2G8A - chain A; structure by X-ray diffraction, 2.40 A resolution.

Chain A:
Molecule: thymidylate synthase
Source organism: Lactobacillus casei
Notes: EC 2.1.1.45
UniProtKB: P00469 (TYSY_LACCA); residues 1-316 here = UniProt positions 1-316
Amino-acid sequence (316 residues; each row starts with the number of its first residue):
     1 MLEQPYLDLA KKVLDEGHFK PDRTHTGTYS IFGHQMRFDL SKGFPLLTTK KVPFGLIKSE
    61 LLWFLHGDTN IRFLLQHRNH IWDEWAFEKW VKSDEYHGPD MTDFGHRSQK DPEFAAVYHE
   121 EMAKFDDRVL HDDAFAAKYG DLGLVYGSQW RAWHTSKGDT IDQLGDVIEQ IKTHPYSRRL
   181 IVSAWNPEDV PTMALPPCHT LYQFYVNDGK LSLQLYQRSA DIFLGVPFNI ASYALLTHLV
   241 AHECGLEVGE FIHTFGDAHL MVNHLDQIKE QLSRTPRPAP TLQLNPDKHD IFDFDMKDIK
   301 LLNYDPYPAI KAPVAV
Differences from the reference sequence: engineered mutation Met261 (Tyr in P00469)
Ligand contacts: 2'-deoxyuridine 5'-monophosphate (UMP): Arg23, Arg178, Arg179, Leu195, Cys198, His199, Gln217, Arg218, Ser219, Ala220, Asp221, Gly225, Asn229, His259
Reported in the primary citation:
  - mutagenesis - Y261M: decreased catalytic activity on 2'-deoxyuridine 5'-monophosphate
  - conformationally variable residues (side-chain flip): Asp221
  - contacts within the chain: Asp22-Met261 (water-mediated contact)
  - self-association interface (contacts with another copy of this molecule); pairs are residue here / residue on that copy: Arg178-Asp22 (water-mediated contact)
  - binding site for 2'-deoxyuridine 5'-monophosphate: Arg23, Arg178, Arg179, Arg218, Ser219, Asp221, Asn229, His259
  - mutagenesis - Y261M: decreased binding to cofactor
  - interface residues: Asp22, Met261
  - specificity-determining residues: Asn229 (citing earlier work)
  - catalytic residues: Cys198 (citing earlier work)

In short:
Chain A binds 2'-deoxyuridine 5'-monophosphate. The paper reports the catalytic residue Cys198; Y261M reduces
catalytic activity on 2'-deoxyuridine 5'-monophosphate.
Chain A is thymidylate synthase (Lactobacillus casei); the structure, Lactobacillus casei Y261M in complex
with substrate, dUMP, was determined by X-ray diffraction together with 2G86, 2G89 and 2G8D from the same
study.
